PDB entry 8GOA | X-ray diffraction, 2.90 A resolution | chains B and D of the 4 polymer chains in the assembly

# Chain B (and D)
Molecule: Glycerol dehydrogenase
Organism: Escherichia coli K-12
Notes: EC 1.1.1.6; chain D of this document is another copy of the same molecule, construct and numbering; everything in this record applies to it too
UniProt: P0A9S5 (GLDA_ECOLI); residue numbers follow UniProt; this construct covers 1-367
Chain sequence (375 residues; numbered 1 to 375; the number before each row is that of its first residue):
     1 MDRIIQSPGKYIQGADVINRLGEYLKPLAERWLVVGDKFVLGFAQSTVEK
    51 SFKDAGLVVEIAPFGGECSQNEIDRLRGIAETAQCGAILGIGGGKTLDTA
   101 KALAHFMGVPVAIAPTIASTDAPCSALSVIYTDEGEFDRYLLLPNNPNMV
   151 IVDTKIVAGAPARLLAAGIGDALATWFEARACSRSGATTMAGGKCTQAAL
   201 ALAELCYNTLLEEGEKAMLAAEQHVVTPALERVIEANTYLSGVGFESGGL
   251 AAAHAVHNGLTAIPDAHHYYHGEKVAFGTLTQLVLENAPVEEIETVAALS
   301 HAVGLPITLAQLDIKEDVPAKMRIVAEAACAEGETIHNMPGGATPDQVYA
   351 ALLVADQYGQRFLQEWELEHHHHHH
Not modelled in the structure: 368-375
Differences from the reference sequence: expression tag (368-375)
Ion coordination: Zn2+: Asp171, His254, His271 (together with 2-amino-2-hydroxymethyl-propane-1,3-diol)

# How chain B and chain D interact
Residue-residue contacts (60; chain B residue first):
  Asp2(B) - Gln13(D)
  Asp2(B) - Gly14(D)
  Asp2(B) - Val17(D)
  Asp2(B) - Arg20(D)  salt bridge
  Asp2(B) - Tyr24(D)  hydrogen bond
  Arg3(B) - Tyr11(D)
  Arg3(B) - Ile12(D)
  Arg3(B) - Gln13(D)  hydrogen bond (backbone-backbone)
  Ile4(B) - Lys10(D)
  Ile4(B) - Tyr11(D)
  Ile4(B) - Ile12(D)  hydrophobic
  Ile4(B) - Tyr24(D)
  Ile5(B) - Lys10(D)
  Ile5(B) - Tyr11(D)  hydrogen bond (backbone-backbone)
  Ile5(B) - Tyr239(D)  hydrophobic
  Gln6(B) - Gly9(D)
  Gln6(B) - Lys10(D)  hydrogen bond
  Ser7(B) - Ser7(D)
  Ser7(B) - Gly9(D)  hydrogen bond (backbone-backbone)
  Gly9(B) - Gln6(D)
  Gly9(B) - Ser7(D)  hydrogen bond (backbone-backbone)
  Lys10(B) - Ile4(D)
  Lys10(B) - Ile5(D)
  Lys10(B) - Gln6(D)  hydrogen bond
  Lys10(B) - Ala191(D)
  Tyr11(B) - Arg3(D)
  Tyr11(B) - Ile4(D)
  Tyr11(B) - Ile5(D)  hydrogen bond (backbone-backbone)
  Ile12(B) - Asp2(D)
  Ile12(B) - Arg3(D)
  Ile12(B) - Ile4(D)  hydrophobic
  Gln13(B) - Asp2(D)
  Gln13(B) - Arg3(D)  hydrogen bond (backbone-backbone)
  Gly14(B) - Asp2(D)
  Val17(B) - Asp2(D)
  Arg20(B) - Asp2(D)  salt bridge
  Tyr24(B) - Asp2(D)  hydrogen bond
  Tyr24(B) - Ile4(D)
  Leu28(B) - Asn145(D)
  Ala191(B) - Lys10(D)
  Thr196(B) - Glu235(D)
  Gln197(B) - Leu205(D)
  Gln197(B) - Arg232(D)
  Gln197(B) - Glu235(D)  hydrogen bond (backbone-side chain)
  Ala198(B) - Leu202(D)  hydrophobic
  Ala198(B) - Leu205(D)  hydrophobic
  Ala198(B) - Glu235(D)  hydrogen bond (backbone-side chain)
  Ala198(B) - Tyr239(D)  hydrophobic
  Ala198(B) - Leu240(D)  hydrophobic
  Ala201(B) - Leu205(D)  hydrophobic
  Leu202(B) - Ala198(D)  hydrophobic
  Leu205(B) - Gln197(D)
  Leu205(B) - Ala201(D)  hydrophobic
  Arg232(B) - Gln197(D)
  Glu235(B) - Thr196(D)
  Glu235(B) - Gln197(D)  hydrogen bond (side chain-backbone)
  Glu235(B) - Ala198(D)  hydrogen bond (side chain-backbone)
  Tyr239(B) - Ile5(D)
  Tyr239(B) - Ala198(D)  hydrophobic
  Leu240(B) - Ala198(D)  hydrophobic
Interface residues without a listed pair, chain B (33 interface residues in all): Pro8, Ala15, Pro27, Pro144, Asn146, Glu231
Interface residues without a listed pair, chain D (33 interface residues in all): Pro8, Ala15, Pro27, Pro144, Asn146, Glu231

# Overview
The chain B/chain D interface involves 33 residues from each chain, with 14 hydrogen bonds and 2 salt bridges.
Polar contacts include Asp2(B)-Arg20(D), Asp2(B)-Tyr24(D) and Gln6(B)-Lys10(D). Asp171(B), His254(B) and
His271(B) coordinate Zn2+.
Chain B and chain D are both Glycerol dehydrogenase (Escherichia coli K-12); the structure, Crystal Structure
of Glycerol Dehydrogenase in the absence of NAD+, was determined by X-ray diffraction, deposited together with
8GOB.
